PDB entry 3RTV | X-ray diffraction, 1.90 A resolution | chains A and C of the 3 polymer chains in the assembly

Chain A:
Molecule: DNA polymerase I, thermostable
Organism: Thermus aquaticus
Notes: EC 2.7.7.7; fragment: Klenow Fragment
UniProt: P19821 (DPO1_THEAQ); residue numbers follow UniProt; this construct covers 293-832
Sequence (540 residues; row label = number of the first residue in the row):
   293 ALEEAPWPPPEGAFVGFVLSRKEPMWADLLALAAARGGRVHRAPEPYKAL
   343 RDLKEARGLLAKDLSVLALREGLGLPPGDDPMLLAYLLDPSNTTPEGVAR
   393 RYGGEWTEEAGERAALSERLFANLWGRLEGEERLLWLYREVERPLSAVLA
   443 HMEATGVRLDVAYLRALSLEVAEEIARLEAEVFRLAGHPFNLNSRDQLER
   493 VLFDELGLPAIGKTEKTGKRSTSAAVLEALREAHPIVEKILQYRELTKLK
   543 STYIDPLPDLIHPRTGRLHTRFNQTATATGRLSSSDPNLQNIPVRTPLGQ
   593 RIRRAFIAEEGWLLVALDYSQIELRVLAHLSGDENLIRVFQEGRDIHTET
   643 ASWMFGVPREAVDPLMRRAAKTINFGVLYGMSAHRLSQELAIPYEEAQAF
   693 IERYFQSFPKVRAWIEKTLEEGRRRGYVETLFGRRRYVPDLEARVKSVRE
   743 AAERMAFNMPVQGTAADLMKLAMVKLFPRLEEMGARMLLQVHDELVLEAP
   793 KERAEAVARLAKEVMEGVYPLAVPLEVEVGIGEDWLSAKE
Bound ions: Mg2+ site 1: Asp610, Asp785 (together with 2'-deoxycytidine-5'-triphosphate); Mg2+ site 2: Asp610, Tyr611, Asp785 (together with 2'-deoxycytidine-5'-triphosphate)
Ligand contacts: 2'-deoxycytidine-5'-triphosphate (DCP): Arg573, Asp610, Tyr611, Ser612, Gln613, Ile614, Glu615, His639, Arg659, Lys663, Thr664, Phe667, Tyr671, Asp785
From the paper describing this entry:
  - binding site for 2'-deoxycytidine-5'-triphosphate: Gln613, His639, Arg659, Lys663
  - Mg2+ coordination: Asp610, Tyr611, Asp785

Chain C:
Molecule: 16-nt DNA strand
Notes: fragment: DNA template
Sequence (16 nucleotides; row label = number of the first residue in the row):
   201 AAAGCGCGCCGTGGTC

How chain A and chain C interact:
Pairs across the interface - 57 pairs, chain A then chain C:
  Asn483(A) with DT212(C), hydrogen bond to the phosphate
  Asn485(A) with DG211(C), phosphate contact; DT212(C), sugar contact
  Ser486(A) with DT212(C), hydrogen bond to the phosphate; DG213(C), hydrogen bond to the phosphate
  Asp488(A) with DG213(C), sugar contact
  Gln489(A) with DG213(C), hydrogen bond to the phosphate
  Ile503(A) with DA201(C), base contact
  Gly504(A) with DA201(C), sugar contact
  Lys505(A) with DA201(C), sugar contact
  Ser513(A) with DA201(C), sugar contact
  Ser515(A) with DA201(C), hydrogen bond to the phosphate
  Ala517(A) with DA201(C), base contact; DA202(C), base contact
  Val518(A) with DA201(C), base contact
  Ala521(A) with DA201(C), base contact
  Ser543(A) with DC210(C), sugar contact; DG211(C), phosphate contact
  Thr544(A) with DC210(C), sugar contact
  Ala568(A) with DG208(C), phosphate contact
  Thr569(A) with DC207(C), phosphate contact
  Ala570(A) with DG206(C), phosphate contact; DC207(C), hydrogen bond to the phosphate
  Thr571(A) with DG206(C), sugar contact
  Arg573(A) with DG206(C), hydrogen bond to the base
  Ser575(A) with DC207(C), phosphate contact; DG208(C), hydrogen bond to the phosphate
  Ser576(A) with DG208(C), sugar contact
  Ser577(A) with DG208(C), phosphate contact; DC209(C), phosphate contact
  Asp578(A) with DC209(C), hydrogen bond to the phosphate
  Asn580(A) with DG208(C), hydrogen bond to the sugar; DC209(C), phosphate contact
  Thr664(A) with DG204(C), base contact
  Phe667(A) with DG204(C), base contact
  Gly668(A) with DG204(C), base contact
  Tyr671(A) with DG204(C), base contact
  Gly672(A) with DA203(C), sugar contact; DG204(C), sugar contact
  Met673(A) with DG204(C), hydrogen bond to the sugar
  Ser674(A) with DA203(C), base contact; DG204(C), hydrogen bond to the phosphate
  His676(A) with DA201(C), base contact; DA202(C), base contact
  Arg677(A) with DA202(C), base contact; DG204(C), salt bridge to the phosphate
  Gln680(A) with DA201(C), base contact; DA202(C), base contact
  Arg728(A) with DG206(C), salt bridge to the phosphate
  Arg746(A) with DA203(C), hydrogen bond to the sugar; DG204(C), hydrogen bond to the phosphate; DC205(C), salt bridge to the phosphate
  Met747(A) with DC205(C), phosphate contact; DG206(C), phosphate contact
  Asn750(A) with DC205(C), sugar contact
  Gln754(A) with DC205(C), hydrogen bond to the base; DG206(C), hydrogen bond to the sugar
Also at the interface, not in a pair above, chain A (49 interface residues in all): Glu507, Lys540, Pro548, Asn565, Pro579, Asn583, Glu681, Ala743, His784

Overview:
49 residues of chain A face 13 of chain C across their interface, with 16 hydrogen bonds and 3 salt bridges.
Among the polar pairs are Arg573(A)-DG206(C), Gln754(A)-DC205(C) and Asn580(A)-DG208(C). Bound to chain A:
2'-deoxycytidine-5'-triphosphate. From the paper: a binding site for 2'-deoxycytidine-5'-triphosphate at
Gln613(A), His639(A) and Arg659(A) among others; Mg2+ coordination by Asp610(A), Tyr611(A) and Asp785(A).
Chain A is DNA polymerase I, thermostable (Thermus aquaticus) and chain C is a 16-nt DNA strand; the
structure, Crystal structure of the large fragment of DNA polymerase I from Thermus Aquaticus in a closed ...,
was determined by X-ray diffraction, deposited together with 3SV3, 3SV4, 3SYZ and 3SZ2.
